PDB entry 7JFM | X-ray diffraction, 2.23 A resolution | chains B and D of the 4 polymer chains in the assembly

== Chain B ==
Name: Interferon regulatory factor 3
Organism: Mus musculus
Reference sequence: P70671 (IRF3_MOUSE); residue numbers follow UniProt; this construct covers 184-390
Sequence (210 residues; row label = number of the first residue in the row):
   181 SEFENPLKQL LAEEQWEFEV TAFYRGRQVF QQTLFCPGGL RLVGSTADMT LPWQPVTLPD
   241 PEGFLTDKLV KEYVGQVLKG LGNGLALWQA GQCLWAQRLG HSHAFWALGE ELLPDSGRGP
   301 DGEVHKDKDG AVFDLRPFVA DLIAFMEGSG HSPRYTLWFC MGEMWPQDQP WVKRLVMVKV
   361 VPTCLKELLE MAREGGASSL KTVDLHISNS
Unresolved in the structure: 181-194, 232-233
Modified positions: Ser379 (phosphoserine; SEP)
Construct notes: expression tag (181-183)
UniProt features mapped onto this chain:
  - modified residue: Thr230 (Phosphothreonine), Thr237 (Phosphothreonine), Thr246 (Phosphothreonine), Lys359 (N6-acetyllysine), Ser378 (Phosphoserine), Ser379 (Diphosphoserine), Ser388 (Phosphoserine), Ser390 (Phosphoserine)
  - cross-link (Glycyl lysine isopeptide (Lys-Gly)): Lys188 (interchain with G-Cter in ISG15), Lys353 (interchain with G-Cter in ISG15), Lys359 (interchain with G-Cter in ISG15)
  - mutagenesis: Lys359 (K359A/R: Abolished acetylation by KAT8, leading to increased transcription factor activity), Ser388 (S388A: Decreased acetylation by KAT8)
Reported in the primary citation:
  - post-translational modification sites: Ser379

== Chain D ==
Name: CREB-binding protein
Organism: Homo sapiens
Notes: EC 2.3.1.48
Reference sequence: Q92793 (CBP_HUMAN); residues 2065-2111 here = UniProt positions 2065-2111
Sequence (47 residues; each row starts with the number of its first residue):
  2065 SALQDLLRTL KSPSSPQQQQ QVLNILKSNP QLMAAFIKQR TAKYVAN
Unresolved in the structure: 2065-2066, 2076-2078, 2107-2111
UniProt features mapped onto this chain:
  - modified residue (Phosphoserine): Ser2076, Ser2079

== Interface between chain B and chain D ==
Contacting residue pairs (33; chain B residue first):
  Gln195(B) with Gln2085(D), hydrogen bond (backbone-side chain)
  Trp196(B) with Gln2085(D)
  Glu197(B) with Ser2079(D), hydrogen bond; Gln2081(D), hydrogen bond; Gln2085(D)
  Phe215(B) with Gln2081(D); Gln2085(D)
  Val319(B) with Asn2093(D)
  Leu322(B) with Leu2096(D), hydrophobic
  Ile323(B) with Gln2095(D); Leu2096(D)
  Met326(B) with Leu2096(D), hydrophobic; Ala2099(D), hydrophobic; Phe2100(D), hydrophobic; Gln2103(D)
  Thr363(B) with Gln2082(D)
  Cys364(B) with Gln2082(D); Val2086(D)
  Glu367(B) with Arg2072(D), salt bridge; Leu2074(D); Gln2082(D)
  Leu368(B) with Ile2089(D), hydrophobic; Leu2096(D), hydrophobic; Phe2100(D)
  Glu370(B) with Arg2072(D), salt bridge
  Met371(B) with Leu2070(D); Val2086(D), hydrophobic; Phe2100(D); Gln2103(D)
  Ala372(B) with Phe2100(D); Gln2103(D)
  Gly375(B) with Gln2103(D)
  Ala377(B) with Gln2103(D)
Other interface residues (no listed pair), chain B (22 interface residues in all): Gln272, Leu315, Leu365, Glu374, Gly376
Other interface residues (no listed pair), chain D (18 interface residues in all): Leu2071, Leu2090, Ser2092

== Overview ==
22 residues of chain B and 18 residues of chain D are in contact, with 3 hydrogen bonds and 2 salt bridges.
Polar contacts include Glu367(B)-Arg2072(D), Glu370(B)-Arg2072(D) and Gln195(B)-Gln2085(D). From UniProt: 2
mutagenesis sites on chain B. The paper reports a modification site at Ser379(B).
Here chain B is Interferon regulatory factor 3 (Mus musculus) and chain D is CREB-binding protein (Homo
sapiens). Entry 7JFM (Crystal structure of mouse phosphorylated IRF-3 bound to CBP) was determined by X-ray
diffraction (same publication as 7JFL).
